6XS5 - chains A and B; structure by X-ray diffraction, 2.01 A resolution.

== Chain A ==
Molecule: Vacuolar protein sorting-associated protein 29
Source organism: Homo sapiens
UniProt: Q9UBQ0 (VPS29_HUMAN); residues 1-182 here = UniProt positions 1-182
Amino-acid sequence (192 residues; each row starts with the number of its first residue; numbers below 1 keep their minus sign (Gly-9 is residue -9)):
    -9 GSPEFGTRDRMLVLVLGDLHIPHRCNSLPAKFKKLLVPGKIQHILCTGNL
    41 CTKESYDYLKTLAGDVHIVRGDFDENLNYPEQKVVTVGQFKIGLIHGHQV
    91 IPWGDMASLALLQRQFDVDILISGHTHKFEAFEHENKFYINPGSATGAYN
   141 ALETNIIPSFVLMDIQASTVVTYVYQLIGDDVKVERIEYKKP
Unresolved in the structure: -9 to -2, 93
Construct notes: expression tag (-9 to 0)
UniProt features mapped onto this chain:
  - binding site (Zn(2+)): Asp8, His10, Asn39, Asp62, His86, His115, His117
  - modified residue: Lys50 (N6-acetyllysine)
  - mutagenesis: Asp8 (D8A: Loss of in vitro protein phosphatase activity), Asn39 (N39A: Loss of in vitro protein phosphatase activity; N39D: No effect on in vitro protein phosphatase activity), Asp62 (D62A/N: Loss of in vitro protein phosphatase activity), Leu67 (L67D: Impairs interaction with VPS35L), His86 (H86A: Loss of in vitro protein phosphatase activity), Val90 (V90D: Impairs interaction with VPS35), Ile91 (I91D: Impairs interaction with VPS35. Impairs interaction with VPS35L and CCC complex association), Trp93 (W93A: Impairs interaction with VPS35L and CCC complex association), His117 (H117A: Loss of in vitro protein phosphatase activity), Leu152 (L152E: Impairs interaction with TBC1D5. Impairs interaction with VPS35L), Tyr165 (Y165A: Impairs interaction with VPS35L), Val174 (V174D: Impairs interaction with VPS35L)

== Chain B ==
Molecule: 48V-dty-ile-ile-asp-thr-pro-leu-gly-val-phe-leu-ser-ser-leu-lys-arg
Amino-acid sequence (17 residues; numbered 0 to 16; the number before each row is that of its first residue; numbering starts at 0):
     0 XYIIDTPLGVFLSSLKR
Covalent attachments: covalent link 48V_0-Arg16
Modified / non-standard residues: 48V ({[(2R)-2,3-diamino-3-oxopropyl]sulfanyl}acetic acid) at position 0; Tyr1 (D-tyrosine; DTY)

== Chain A / chain B interface ==
Pairs across the interface (26):
  Leu2(A) - Pro6(B)  hydrophobic
  Leu25(A) - Phe10(B)  hydrophobic
  Lys30(A) - Pro6(B)
  Leu152(A) - Pro6(B)  hydrophobic
  Leu152(A) - Leu7(B)  hydrophobic
  Tyr163(A) - Asp4(B)
  Tyr163(A) - Thr5(B)
  Tyr163(A) - Pro6(B)
  Tyr165(A) - Thr5(B)  hydrogen bond
  Tyr165(A) - Pro6(B)
  Tyr165(A) - Leu7(B)
  Tyr165(A) - Phe10(B)  hydrophobic
  Gln166(A) - Ser13(B)  hydrogen bond
  Ile168(A) - Ser13(B)
  Asp171(A) - Leu11(B)
  Val172(A) - Phe10(B)
  Lys173(A) - Leu11(B)
  Lys173(A) - Ser13(B)
  Val174(A) - Ile3(B)  hydrophobic
  Val174(A) - Phe10(B)  hydrophobic
  Val174(A) - Leu11(B)  hydrogen bond (backbone-backbone)
  Val174(A) - Ser12(B)
  Val174(A) - Ser13(B)  hydrogen bond (backbone-backbone)
  Glu175(A) - Ser13(B)  hydrogen bond (backbone-side chain)
  Glu175(A) - Leu14(B)
  Arg176(A) - Ile3(B)
Other interface residues (no listed pair), chain A (16 interface residues in all): Arg0, Phe150
From the paper, about this interface:
  - interface residues, chain A: Leu2(A), Leu25(A), Leu152(A), Tyr163(A), Tyr165(A), Val172(A), Lys173(A), Val174(A)

== In short ==
16 residues of chain A and 10 residues of chain B are in contact; the contacts include 5 hydrogen bonds. Among
the polar pairs are Tyr165(A)-Thr5(B), Gln166(A)-Ser13(B) and Glu175(A)-Ser13(B). UniProt lists 7 Zn2+-binding
residues and 12 mutagenesis sites on chain A. From the paper: interface residues Leu2(A), Leu25(A) and
Leu152(A) among others.
Here chain A is Vacuolar protein sorting-associated protein 29 (Homo sapiens) and chain B is
48V-dty-ile-ile-asp-thr-pro-leu-gly-val-phe-leu-ser-ser-leu-lys-arg. Entry 6XS5 (Crystal structure of human
Vps29 complexed with RaPID-derived cyclic peptide RT-D1) was determined by X-ray diffraction, deposited
together with 6XS9, 6XS7, 6XS8 and 6XSA.
